7UI9 - chains q and v of the 33 polymer chains in the assembly; structure by electron microscopy, 3.30 A resolution.

# Chain q
Molecule: Mediator of RNA polymerase II transcription subunit 17
Source organism: Saccharomyces cerevisiae S288C
Reference sequence: P32569 (MED17_YEAST); residue numbers follow UniProt; this construct covers 1-687
Chain sequence (687 residues; numbered 1 to 687; the number before each row is that of its first residue):
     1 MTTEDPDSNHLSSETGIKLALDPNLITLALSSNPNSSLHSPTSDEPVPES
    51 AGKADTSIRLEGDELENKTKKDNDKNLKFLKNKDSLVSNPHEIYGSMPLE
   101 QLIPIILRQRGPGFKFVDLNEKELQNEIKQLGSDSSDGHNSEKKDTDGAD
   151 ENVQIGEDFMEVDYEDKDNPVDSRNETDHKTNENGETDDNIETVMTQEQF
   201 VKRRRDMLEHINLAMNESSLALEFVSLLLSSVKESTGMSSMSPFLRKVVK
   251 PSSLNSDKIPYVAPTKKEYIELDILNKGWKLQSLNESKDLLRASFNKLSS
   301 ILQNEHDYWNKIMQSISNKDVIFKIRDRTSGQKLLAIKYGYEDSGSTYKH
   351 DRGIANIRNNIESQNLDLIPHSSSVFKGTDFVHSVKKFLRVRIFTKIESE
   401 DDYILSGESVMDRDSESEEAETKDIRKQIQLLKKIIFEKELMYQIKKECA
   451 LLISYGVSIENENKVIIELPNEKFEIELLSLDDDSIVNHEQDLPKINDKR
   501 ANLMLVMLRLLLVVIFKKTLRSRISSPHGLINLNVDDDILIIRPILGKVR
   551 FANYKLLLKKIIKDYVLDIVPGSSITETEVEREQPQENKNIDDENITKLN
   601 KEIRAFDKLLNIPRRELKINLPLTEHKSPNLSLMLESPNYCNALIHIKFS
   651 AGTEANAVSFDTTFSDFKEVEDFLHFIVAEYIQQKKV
Disordered / not traced: 1-89, 134-196, 483-492, 582-591
UniProt features mapped onto this chain:
  - mutagenesis: G353 (G353C: In SRB4-1; suppresses the phenotypic defects of an RNA polymerase II CTD truncation)

# Chain v
Molecule: Mediator of RNA polymerase II transcription subunit 22
Source organism: Saccharomyces cerevisiae S288C
Reference sequence: P32570 (MED22_YEAST); numbering as in UniProt (aligned over 1-120)
Chain sequence (120 residues; row label = number of the first residue in the row):
     1 MSNQALYEKLEQTRTILSVKLAELINMTTIADRNDDDEGSFAQENSELAV
    51 ATTSVMMVNNQTMQLIKNVQDLLILTRSIKEKWLLNQIPVTEHSKVTRFD
   101 EKQIEELLDNCIETFVAEKT
Disordered / not traced: 90-99, 120

# Interface between chain q and chain v
Residue-residue contacts - 47 pairs, chain q then chain v:
  L272(q) - E47(v)
  D273(q) - N34(v)
  D273(q) - E44(v)
  N276(q) - D32(v)
  N276(q) - E47(v)  hydrogen bond
  K277(q) - A31(v)
  K277(q) - D32(v)
  K277(q) - R33(v)
  W279(q) - E47(v)
  K280(q) - I30(v)
  K280(q) - D32(v)
  K280(q) - V50(v)  hydrogen bond (side chain-backbone)
  K280(q) - S54(v)
  S283(q) - S54(v)  hydrogen bond
  L284(q) - M27(v)
  L284(q) - I30(v)  hydrophobic
  S287(q) - V58(v)
  L290(q) - T62(v)
  L291(q) - Q61(v)
  L291(q) - T62(v)
  L298(q) - I66(v)  hydrophobic
  L298(q) - Q70(v)
  L302(q) - L73(v)  hydrophobic
  W309(q) - R77(v)
  W309(q) - K80(v)
  M313(q) - K80(v)
  I322(q) - L85(v)
  F323(q) - L85(v)  hydrophobic
  K324(q) - E81(v)  salt bridge
  E472(q) - K119(v)
  R500(q) - F115(v)
  R500(q) - E118(v)  hydrogen bond (backbone-side chain)
  R500(q) - K119(v)
  L503(q) - C111(v)  hydrophobic
  L503(q) - E118(v)
  M504(q) - F115(v)  hydrophobic
  M507(q) - C111(v)  hydrophobic
  K548(q) - I112(v)
  K548(q) - K119(v)  hydrogen bond (backbone-side chain)
  V549(q) - F115(v)  hydrophobic
  V549(q) - K119(v)
  A552(q) - K119(v)
  K601(q) - E101(v)
  A605(q) - L108(v)
  K608(q) - E105(v)
  K608(q) - L108(v)
  K608(q) - D109(v)  salt bridge
Interface residues without a listed pair, chain q (34 interface residues in all): L281, F295, N497, K499, I545
Interface residues without a listed pair, chain v (32 interface residues in all): L48, T53, V55

# Overview
34 residues of chain q face 32 of chain v across their interface; the contacts include 5 hydrogen bonds and 2
salt bridges. Polar contacts include K324(q)-E81(v), K608(q)-D109(v) and N276(q)-E47(v). UniProt lists one
mutagenesis site on chain q.
Chain q is Mediator of RNA polymerase II transcription subunit 17 and chain v is Mediator of RNA polymerase II
transcription subunit 22, both from Saccharomyces cerevisiae S288C; the structure, Core Mediator-PICearly
(Copy A), was determined by electron microscopy together with 7UIC, 7UIF, 7UIG, 7UIK, 7UIL and 7UIO from the
same study.
